3BQK - chain A; structure by X-ray diffraction, 1.80 A resolution.

[Chain A]
Name: Erythrocyte membrane protein 1
From: Plasmodium falciparum
Notes: fragment: DBL3X domain
UniProtKB: Q6UDW7 (Q6UDW7_PLAFA); residue numbers follow UniProt; this construct covers 1218-1577
Amino-acid sequence (360 residues; numbered 1218 to 1577; the number before each row is that of its first residue):
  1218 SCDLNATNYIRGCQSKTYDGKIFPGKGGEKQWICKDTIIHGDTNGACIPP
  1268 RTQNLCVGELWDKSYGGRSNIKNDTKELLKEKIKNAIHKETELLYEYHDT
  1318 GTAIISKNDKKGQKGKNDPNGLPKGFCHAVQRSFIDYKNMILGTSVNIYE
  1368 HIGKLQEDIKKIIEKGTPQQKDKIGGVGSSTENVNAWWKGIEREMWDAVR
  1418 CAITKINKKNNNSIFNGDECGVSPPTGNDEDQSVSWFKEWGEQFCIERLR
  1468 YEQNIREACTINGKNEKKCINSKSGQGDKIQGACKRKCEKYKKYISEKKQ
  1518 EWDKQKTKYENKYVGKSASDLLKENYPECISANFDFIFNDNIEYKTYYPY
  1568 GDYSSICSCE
Unresolved in the structure: 1388-1396, 1444-1447, 1478-1482, 1490-1493
Cystine bridges: Cys1219-Cys1418, Cys1230-Cys1273, Cys1251-Cys1264, Cys1344-Cys1437, Cys1462-Cys1546, Cys1476-Cys1501, Cys1486-Cys1576, Cys1505-Cys1574
From the paper describing this entry:
  - binding site for sulfate ion: Lys1324, Gly1329, Arg1467
  - contacts within the chain: Lys1328-Arg1467 (hydrogen bond)
  - conformationally variable residues (order/disorder transition): Asn1325 to Lys1333

[In short]
The paper reports a binding site for sulfate ion at Lys1324, Gly1329 and Arg1467; conformational variability
at Asn1325.
Chain A is Erythrocyte membrane protein 1 (Plasmodium falciparum); the structure, Structure of a chondroitin
sulphate binding DBL3X from a var2csa encoded PfEMP1 protein in complex with ..., was determined by X-ray
diffraction, deposited together with 3BQI and 3BQL.
